PDB entry 3I5A | X-ray diffraction, 2.80 A resolution | chain A

# Chain A
Molecule: Response regulator/GGDEF domain protein
From: Pseudomonas syringae pv. tomato
UniProtKB: Q886S7 (Q886S7_PSESM); numbering as in UniProt (aligned over 1-334)
Chain sequence (334 residues; each row starts with the number of its first residue):
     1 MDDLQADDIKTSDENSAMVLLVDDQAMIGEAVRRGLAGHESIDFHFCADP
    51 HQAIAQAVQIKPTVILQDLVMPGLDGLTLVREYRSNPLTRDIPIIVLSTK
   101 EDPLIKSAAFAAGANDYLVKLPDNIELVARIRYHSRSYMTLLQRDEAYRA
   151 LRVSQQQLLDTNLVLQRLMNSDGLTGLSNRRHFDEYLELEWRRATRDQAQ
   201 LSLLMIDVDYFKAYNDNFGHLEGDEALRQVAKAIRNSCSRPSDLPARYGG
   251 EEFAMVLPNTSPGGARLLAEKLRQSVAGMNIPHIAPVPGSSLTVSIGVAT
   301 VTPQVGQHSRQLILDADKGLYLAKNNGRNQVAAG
Disordered / not traced: 1-15
Metal / ion sites: Sr2+: Asp-24, Asp-68, Val-70
Small-molecule neighbours:
  - c-di-GMP (C2E; 9,9'-[(2R,3R,3aS,5S,7aR,9R,10R,10aS,12S,14aR)-3,5,10,12-tetrahydroxy-5,12-dioxidooctahydro-2H,7H-difuro[3,2-d:3',2'-j][1,3,7,9,2,8]tetraoxadiphosphacyclododecine-2,9-diyl]bis(2-amino-1,9-dihydro-6H-purin-6-one)), molecule 1: Thr-195, Arg-196, Ser-239, Arg-240, Pro-241, Val-305
  - c-di-GMP (C2E), molecule 2: Arg-196, Ser-237, Cys-238, Ser-239, Arg-240, Asp-243, Leu-257, Pro-258, Thr-260, Ser-261, Gly-264, Leu-267, Leu-268, Lys-271

# Summary
Bound to chain A: c-di-GMP. Asp-24, Asp-68 and Val-70 form the Sr2+ site.
Chain A is Response regulator/GGDEF domain protein (Pseudomonas syringae pv. tomato); the structure, Crystal
structure of full-length WpsR from Pseudomonas syringae, was determined by X-ray diffraction (same publication
as 3I5B and 3I5C).
